Entry 4XTD (X-ray diffraction, 2.05 A resolution); this record covers chain A.

Chain A:
Protein: Inosine-5'-monophosphate dehydrogenase
Organism: Ashbya gossypii (strain ATCC 10895 / CBS 109.51 / FGSC 9923 / NRRL Y-1056)
Notes: EC 1.1.1.205; engineered mutation(s): The CBS domain (residues 120-235) has been replaced by the sequence stretch SQDG. All residues numbered according to the full-length wild-type protein
UniProtKB: Q756Z6 (Q756Z6_ASHGO); numbering as in UniProt; present here: 1-118, 236-522
Amino-acid sequence (413 residues; row label = number of the first residue in the row; note: 112 numbers in that range are skipped by the numbering (no residue carries them; nothing is unmodelled there); numbers below 1 keep their minus sign (Gly-2 is residue -2)):
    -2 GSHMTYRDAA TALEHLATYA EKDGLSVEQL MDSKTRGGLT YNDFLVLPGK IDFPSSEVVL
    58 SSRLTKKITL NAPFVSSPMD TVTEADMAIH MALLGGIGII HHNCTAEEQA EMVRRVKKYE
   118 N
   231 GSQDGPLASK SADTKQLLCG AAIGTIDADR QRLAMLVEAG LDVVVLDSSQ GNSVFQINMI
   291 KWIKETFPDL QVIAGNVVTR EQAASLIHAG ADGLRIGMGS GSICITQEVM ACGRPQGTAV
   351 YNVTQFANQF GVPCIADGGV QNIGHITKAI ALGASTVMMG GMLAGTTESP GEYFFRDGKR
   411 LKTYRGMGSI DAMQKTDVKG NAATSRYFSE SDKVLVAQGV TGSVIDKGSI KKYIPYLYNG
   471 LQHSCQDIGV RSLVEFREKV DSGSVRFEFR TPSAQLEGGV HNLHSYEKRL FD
Disordered / not traced: -2 to 1, 29-33, 231-235, 407, 426-444, 518, 522
Construct notes: expression tag (-2 to 0); linker (232-235)
Glycans and other covalent adducts: inosinic acid (IMP) linked to Cys334
Small-molecule neighbours: inosinic acid (IMP): Ser74, Met76, Asn306, Arg325, Ser330, Gly331, Ser332, Ile333, Thr336, Asp367, Gly368, Gly369, Val370, Met388, Met389, Gly390, Gly391, Tyr414, Gly416, Met417, Gly418, Ser419, Gln448, Gly449

In short:
Covalently linked inosinic acid: at Cys334.
Chain A is Inosine-5'-monophosphate dehydrogenase (Ashbya gossypii (strain ATCC 10895 / CBS 109.51 / FGSC 9923
/ NRRL Y-1056)); the structure, Structure of the covalent intermediate E-XMP* of the IMP dehydrogenase of
Ashbya gossypii, was determined by X-ray diffraction together with 4XTI and 4XWU from the same study.
